Entry 3M5G (X-ray diffraction, 2.60 A resolution); this record covers chains A and E of the 6 polymer chains in the assembly.

[Chain A (and E)]
Protein: Hemagglutinin
Organism: Influenza A virus
Notes: fragment: Hemagglutinin HA1; chain E of this document is another copy of the same molecule, construct and numbering; everything in this record applies to it too
UniProt: B7NY59 (B7NY59_9INFA); the construct lacks a stretch of the UniProt sequence and is renumbered around it, so the offset changes along the chain: 10-142 = UniProt 14-146; 144-158 = UniProt 147-161; 159-220 = UniProt 164-225; 229-261 = UniProt 226-258; 2 more segments
Amino-acid sequence (317 residues; each row starts with the number of its first residue; note: 10 numbers in that range are skipped by the numbering (no residue carries them; nothing is unmodelled there); a row labelled like 158A-158B holds insertion residues (158A, then the next letters in order)):
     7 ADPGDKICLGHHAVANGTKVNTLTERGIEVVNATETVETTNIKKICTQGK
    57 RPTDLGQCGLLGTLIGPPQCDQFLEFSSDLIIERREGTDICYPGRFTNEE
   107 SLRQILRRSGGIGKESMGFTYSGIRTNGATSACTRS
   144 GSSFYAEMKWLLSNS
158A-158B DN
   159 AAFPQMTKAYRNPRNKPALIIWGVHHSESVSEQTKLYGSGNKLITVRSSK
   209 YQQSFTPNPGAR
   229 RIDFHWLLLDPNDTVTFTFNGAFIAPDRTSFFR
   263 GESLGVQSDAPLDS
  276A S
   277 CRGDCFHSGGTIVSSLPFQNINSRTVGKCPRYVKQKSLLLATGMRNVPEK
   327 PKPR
Not modelled in the structure: 7-9, 327-330 (chain E: 7-9, 326-330)
Disulfide bonds: Cys52-Cys277, Cys64-Cys76, Cys97-Cys139, Cys281-Cys305
Modified / non-standard residues: Asn38 (glycosylation site)
Sequence notes: expression tag (7-9)
Residues lining bound ligands: N-acetylglucosamine (NAG; 2-acetamido-2-deoxy-beta-D-glucopyranose): Asn38, Ala39, Thr40
From the paper describing this entry:
  - post-translational modification sites: Asn38
  - conformationally variable residues (loop rearrangement, side-chain flip): Arg220, Arg229
  - self-association interface (contacts with another copy of this molecule); pairs are residue here / residue on that copy: Gln210-Arg229 (backbone contact)

[Chain A / chain E interface]
Residue-residue contacts (14; chain A residue first):
  Arg101(A) - Gln210(E)
  Arg101(A) - Gln211(E)  hydrogen bond
  Asn216(A) - Gln211(E)
  Asn216(A) - Ser212(E)  hydrogen bond (side chain-backbone)
  Pro217(A) - Leu201(E)
  Pro217(A) - Ser212(E)  hydrogen bond (backbone-side chain)
  Gly218(A) - Thr203(E)
  Gly218(A) - Arg205(E)
  Gly218(A) - Ser212(E)
  Ala219(A) - Gln210(E)
  Ala219(A) - Ser212(E)
  Arg220(A) - Arg205(E)
  Arg220(A) - Gln210(E)  hydrogen bond (backbone-side chain)
  Arg229(A) - Gln210(E)  hydrogen bond (side chain-backbone)
Other interface residues (no listed pair), chain A (9 interface residues in all): Pro99, Val188
Other interface residues (no listed pair), chain E (7 interface residues in all): Asn199

[Summary]
9 residues of chain A face 7 of chain E across their interface, with 5 hydrogen bonds. Among the polar pairs
are Arg101(A)-Gln211(E), Asn216(A)-Ser212(E) and Pro217(A)-Ser212(E). Chain A binds N-acetylglucosamine. The
paper reports a modification site at Asn38(A); conformational variability at Arg220(A) and Arg229(A).
Chain A and chain E are both Hemagglutinin (Influenza A virus); the structure, Crystal structure of a H7
influenza virus hemagglutinin, was determined by X-ray diffraction, deposited together with 3M5H, 3M5I and
3M5J.
